Entry 9BQJ (electron microscopy, 3.30 A resolution); this record covers chains D and A of the 5 polymer chains in the assembly.

# Chain D
Name: Mu-type opioid receptor
Organism: Mus musculus
UniProt: P42866 (OPRM_MOUSE); the construct has insertions or renumbered stretches relative to UniProt, so the offset changes along the chain: 3-45 = UniProt 9-51; 52-358 = UniProt 52-358
Chain sequence (356 residues; each row starts with the number of its first residue):
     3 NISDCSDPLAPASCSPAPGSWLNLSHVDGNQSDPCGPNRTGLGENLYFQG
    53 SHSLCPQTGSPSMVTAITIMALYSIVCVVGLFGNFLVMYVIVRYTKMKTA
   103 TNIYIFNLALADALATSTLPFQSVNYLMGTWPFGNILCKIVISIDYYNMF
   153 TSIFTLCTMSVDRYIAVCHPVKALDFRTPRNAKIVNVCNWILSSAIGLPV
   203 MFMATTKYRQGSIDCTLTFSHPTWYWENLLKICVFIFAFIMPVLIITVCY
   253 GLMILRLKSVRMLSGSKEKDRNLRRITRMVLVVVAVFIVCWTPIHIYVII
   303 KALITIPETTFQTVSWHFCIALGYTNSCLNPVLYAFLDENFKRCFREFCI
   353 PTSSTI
Not modelled in the structure: 3-64, 349-358
Disulfide bonds: C140-C217
Construct notes: insertion (46-51)
Residues lining bound ligands: A1AQ2 (N-{[3-(hydroxymethyl)phenyl]methyl}-N-[1-(2-phenylethyl)piperidin-4-yl]propanamide): Q124, N127, W133, V143, I144, D147, Y148, M151, C217, W293, H297, V300, W318, I322, G325, Y326
Swiss-Prot annotation at these positions:
  - motif: N332 to Y336 (NPxxY)
  - modified residue: Y166 (Phosphotyrosine)
  - lipidation: C351 (S-palmitoyl cysteine)
  - glycosylation (N-linked (GlcNAc...) asparagine): N3, N25, N32, N40
Reported in the primary citation:
  - binding site for A1AQ2: D147, Y326, S329
  - conformationally variable residues (side-chain flip): D114, S329

# Chain A
Name: Guanine nucleotide-binding protein G(i) subunit alpha-1
Organism: Homo sapiens
UniProt: P63096 (GNAI1_HUMAN); residues 1-354 here = UniProt positions 1-354
Chain sequence (354 residues; row label = number of the first residue in the row):
     1 MGCTLSAEDKAAVERSKMIDRNLREDGEKAAREVKLLLLGAGESGKSTIV
    51 KQMKIIHEAGYSEEECKQYKAVVYSNTIQSIIAIIRAMGRLKIDFGDSAR
   101 ADDARQLFVLAGAAEEGFMTAELAGVIKRLWKDSGVQACFNRSREYQLND
   151 SAAYYLNDLDRIAQPNYIPTQQDVLRTRVKTTGIVETHFTFKDLHFKMFD
   201 VGGQRSERKKWIHCFEGVTAIIFCVALSDYDLVLAEDEEMNRMHESMKLF
   251 DSICNNKWFTDTSIILFLNKKDLFEEKIKKSPLTICYPEYAGSNTYEEAA
   301 AYIQCQFEDLNKRKDTKEIYTHFTCATDTKNVQFVFDAVTDVIIKNNLKD
   351 CGLF
Not modelled in the structure: 1-4, 56-181, 234-240
Swiss-Prot annotation at these positions:
  - region: K35 to T48 (G1 motif), D173 to T181 (G2 motif), F196 to R205 (G3 motif), I265 to D272 (G4 motif), T324 to T329 (G5 motif)
  - binding site (GTP): E43 to T48, S151, L175 to T181, D200 to Q204, N269 to D272, A326
  - binding site (Mg(2+)): S47, T181
  - modified residue: R178 (ADP-ribosylarginine), Q204 (Deamidated glutamine), C351 (ADP-ribosylcysteine)
  - lipidation: G2 (N-myristoyl glycine), C3 (S-palmitoyl cysteine)
  - natural variant: G40 (G40C: In NEDHISB; G40R: In NEDHISB), G45 (G45D: In NEDHISB), T48 (T48I: In NEDHISB; T48K: In NEDHISB), Q52 (Q52P: In NEDHISB), S75 (deletion: In NEDHISB; uncertain significance), Q172 (deletion: In NEDHISB), D173 (D173V: In NEDHISB), E186 to F189 (deletion: In NEDHISB; uncertain significance), C224 (C224Y: In NEDHISB), K270 (K270N: In NEDHISB; K270R: In NEDHISB), D272 (D272G: In NEDHISB), A326 (A326P: In NEDHISB), 1 further natural variant entry in UniProt
  - mutagenesis: G42 (G42R: Abolishes switch to an activated conformation and dissociation from beta and gamma subunits upon GTP binding. Abolishes interaction with RGS family members), E116 (E116L: Enhances interaction (inactive GDP-bound) with RGS14), Q147 (Q147L: Enhances interaction (inactive GDP-bound) with RGS14), E245 (E245L: Enhances interaction (inactive GDP-bound) with RGS14)

# How chain D and chain A interact
Residue-residue contacts (20):
  R165(D) with C351(A)
  A168(D) with N347(A), hydrogen bond (backbone-side chain)
  V169(D) with I344(A); L348(A), hydrophobic
  P172(D) with I343(A), hydrophobic; I344(A), hydrophobic
  V173(D) with D193(A)
  L176(D) with R32(A)
  D177(D) with R32(A), salt bridge
  R258(D) with I344(A)
  L259(D) with L348(A), hydrophobic
  R263(D) with I319(A), hydrogen bond (side chain-backbone); Y320(A)
  M264(D) with T316(A)
  N274(D) with F354(A)
  R277(D) with L353(A); F354(A)
  I278(D) with F354(A)
  D340(D) with G352(A)
  E341(D) with G352(A)
Other interface residues (no listed pair), chain D (23 interface residues in all): T101, T103, A175, R179, M255, L265, N342
Other interface residues (no listed pair), chain A (19 interface residues in all): L194, F336, T340, K345, K349, D350

# Summary
23 residues of chain D and 19 residues of chain A are in contact; the contacts include 2 hydrogen bonds and 1
salt bridge. Polar contacts include D177(D)-R32(A), A168(D)-N347(A) and R263(D)-I319(A). Chain D binds
compound A1AQ2. The paper reports a binding site for A1AQ2 at D147(D), Y326(D) and S329(D); conformational
variability at D114(D) and S329(D).
Chain D is Mu-type opioid receptor (Mus musculus) and chain A is Guanine nucleotide-binding protein G(i)
subunit alpha-1 (Homo sapiens); the structure, RO76 bound muOR-Gi1-scFv16 complex structure, was determined by
electron microscopy.
